Entry 6HWD (X-ray diffraction, 2.80 A resolution); this record covers chains H and Z of the 28 polymer chains in the assembly.

# Chain H
Molecule: Proteasome subunit beta type-2
From: Saccharomyces cerevisiae S288c
Notes: EC 3.4.25.1
UniProt: P25043 (PSB2_YEAST); residues 1-232 here correspond to UniProt positions 30-261 (UniProt number = residue number + 29)
Sequence (232 residues; row label = number of the first residue in the row):
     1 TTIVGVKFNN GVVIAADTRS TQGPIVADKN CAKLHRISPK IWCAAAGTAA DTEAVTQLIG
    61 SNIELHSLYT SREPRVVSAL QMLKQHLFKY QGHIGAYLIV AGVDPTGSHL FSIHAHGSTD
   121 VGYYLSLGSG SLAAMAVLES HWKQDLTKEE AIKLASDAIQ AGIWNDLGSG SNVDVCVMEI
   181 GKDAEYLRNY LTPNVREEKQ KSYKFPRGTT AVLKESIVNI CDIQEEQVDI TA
Unresolved in the structure: 227-232
Covalently attached groups: bortezomib (BO2) linked to Thr-1
Sequence notes: engineered mutation Ala-45 (Gly74 in P25043)
Small-molecule neighbours: bortezomib (BO2; N-[(1R)-1-(dihydroxyboryl)-3-methylbutyl]-N-(pyrazin-2-ylcarbonyl)-L-phenylalaninamide): Arg-19, Ser-20, Thr-21, Gln-22, Ala-27, Cys-31, Lys-33, Ala-45, Ala-46, Gly-47, Thr-48, Ala-49, Thr-52, Gly-168
Curated features (UniProtKB/Swiss-Prot):
  - active site: Thr-1 (Nucleophile)
Reported in the primary citation:
  - mutagenesis - G45A: unchanged binding to bortezomib
  - mutagenesis - G45A: unchanged growth

# Chain Z
Molecule: Proteasome subunit beta type-6
From: Saccharomyces cerevisiae S288c
Notes: EC 3.4.25.1
UniProt: P23724 (PSB6_YEAST); residues 1-222 here correspond to UniProt positions 20-241 (UniProt number = residue number + 19)
Sequence (222 residues; numbered 1 to 222; the number before each row is that of its first residue):
     1 QFNPYGDNGG TILGIAGEDF AVLAGDTRNI TDYSINSRYE PKVFDCGDNI VMSANGFAAD
    61 GDALVKRFKN SVKWYHFDHN DKKLSINSAA RNIQHLLYGK RFFPYYVHTI IAGLDEDGKG
   121 AVYSFDPVGS YEREQCRAGG AAASLIMPFL DNQVNFKNQY EPGTNGKVKK PLKYLSVEEV
   181 IKLVRDSFTS ATERHIQVGD GLEILIVTKD GVRKEFYELK RD
Bound ions: Mg2+: Thr-192, Val-198

# Chain H / chain Z interface
Pairs across the interface (59):
  Arg-19(H) with Ile-196(Z); Asp-222(Z), salt bridge
  Thr-21(H) with Ile-196(Z)
  Gly-23(H) with Ile-196(Z)
  Pro-24(H) with Arg-194(Z); His-195(Z); Ile-196(Z), hydrogen bond (backbone-backbone)
  Ile-25(H) with Arg-194(Z); His-195(Z)
  Val-26(H) with Glu-193(Z); Arg-194(Z), hydrogen bond (backbone-backbone); Ile-196(Z), hydrophobic
  Ala-27(H) with Arg-194(Z), hydrogen bond (backbone-side chain)
  Lys-29(H) with Glu-193(Z), salt bridge; Arg-194(Z)
  Ile-163(H) with Asp-222(Z)
  Trp-164(H) with Ile-35(Z); Arg-38(Z), hydrogen bond (backbone-side chain); Arg-221(Z); Asp-222(Z)
  Asn-165(H) with Tyr-33(Z); Arg-38(Z)
  Asp-166(H) with Tyr-33(Z); Asp-222(Z)
  Leu-167(H) with Arg-28(Z); Ile-30(Z), hydrophobic; Asp-32(Z); Tyr-33(Z), hydrogen bond (backbone-backbone); Ser-34(Z); Ile-35(Z), hydrophobic; Ile-196(Z)
  Gly-168(H) with Tyr-33(Z)
  Ser-169(H) with Asp-222(Z)
  Gly-170(H) with Asp-222(Z)
  Ser-171(H) with Asp-222(Z), hydrogen bond (backbone-side chain)
  Asn-194(H) with Lys-220(Z), hydrogen bond (backbone-side chain); Asp-222(Z)
  Arg-196(H) with Thr-189(Z); Ser-190(Z); Glu-193(Z)
  Glu-197(H) with Arg-185(Z), salt bridge; Glu-218(Z)
  Lys-199(H) with Asp-186(Z)
  Gln-200(H) with Lys-182(Z); Arg-185(Z), hydrogen bond; Asp-186(Z), hydrogen bond (backbone-side chain)
  Lys-201(H) with Asp-186(Z), hydrogen bond (backbone-side chain)
  Tyr-203(H) with Phe-149(Z); Gln-153(Z); Leu-183(Z); Asp-186(Z), hydrogen bond
  Phe-205(H) with Asn-152(Z); Gln-159(Z)
  Pro-206(H) with Pro-162(Z), hydrophobic
  Arg-207(H) with Pro-162(Z)
  Gly-208(H) with Pro-162(Z)
  Thr-209(H) with Asn-158(Z); Gln-159(Z); Tyr-160(Z), hydrogen bond (backbone-backbone)
Other interface residues (no listed pair), chain H (33 interface residues in all): Asp-28, Val-195, Ala-211, Val-212
Other interface residues (no listed pair), chain Z (34 interface residues in all): Leu-145, Glu-161, Asn-165, Gly-166, Glu-179, Gln-197

# Summary
33 residues of chain H and 34 residues of chain Z are in contact, with 12 hydrogen bonds and 3 salt bridges.
Polar pairs include Arg-19(H)/Asp-222(Z), Lys-29(H)/Glu-193(Z) and Glu-197(H)/Arg-185(Z). Covalently linked
bortezomib: at Thr-1(H). The paper reports that G45A of chain H leaves binding to bortezomib unchanged; G45A
of chain H leaves growth unchanged.
Chain H is Proteasome subunit beta type-2 and chain Z is Proteasome subunit beta type-6, both from
Saccharomyces cerevisiae S288c; the structure, Yeast 20S proteasome beta2-G45A mutant in complex with
bortezomib, was determined by X-ray diffraction, deposited together with 6HTB, 6HTC, 6HTD, 6HTP, 6HTR, 6HUB
and 30 further entries.
